Entry 8C5P (X-ray diffraction, 1.69 A resolution); this record covers chains A and B.

# Chain A (and B)
Molecule: Oxygen-insensitive NAD(P)H nitroreductase
Source organism: Escherichia coli
Notes: EC 1.-.-.-, 1.5.1.34; chain B of this document is another copy of the same molecule, construct and numbering; everything in this record applies to it too
UniProt: P38489 (NFSB_ECOLI); residue numbers follow UniProt; this construct covers 1-217
Sequence (217 residues; row label = number of the first residue in the row):
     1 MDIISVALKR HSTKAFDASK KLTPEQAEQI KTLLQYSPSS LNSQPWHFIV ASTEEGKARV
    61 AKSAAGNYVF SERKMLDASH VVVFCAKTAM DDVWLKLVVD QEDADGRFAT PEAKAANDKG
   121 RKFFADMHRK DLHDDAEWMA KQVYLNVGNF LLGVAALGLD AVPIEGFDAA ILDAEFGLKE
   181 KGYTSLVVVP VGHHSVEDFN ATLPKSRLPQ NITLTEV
Unresolved in the structure: 1
Differences from the reference sequence: engineered mutation L41 (Thr in P38489), S71 (Asn in P38489)
Ligand contacts:
  - FMN (flavin mononucleotide), molecule 1: R10, H11, S12, K14, S71, K74, Y144, V162, P163, I164, E165, G166, N200, K205, R207
  - FMN, molecule 2: P38, S39, S40, L41, N42, Q142, L145
From the paper describing this entry:
  - mutagenesis - T41L/N71S, N71S: increased catalytic activity on CB1954 (citing earlier work)
  - binding site for flavin mononucleotide: S71, K74
  - mutagenesis - T41L/N71S: decreased catalytic activity on NADH

# Chain A / chain B interface
Contacting residue pairs (148; chain A residue first):
  I3(A) - G153(B)
  I3(A) - A156(B)  hydrophobic
  I3(A) - L157(B)  hydrophobic
  I4(A) - Q29(B)
  I4(A) - T32(B)
  I4(A) - L33(B)  hydrophobic
  L8(A) - T32(B)
  L8(A) - Y36(B)  hydrophobic
  R10(A) - P38(B)
  Q29(A) - I4(B)
  K31(A) - Q210(B)
  K31(A) - L214(B)
  K31(A) - E216(B)  salt bridge
  T32(A) - I4(B)
  T32(A) - L8(B)
  T32(A) - Q210(B)
  L33(A) - I4(B)  hydrophobic
  L34(A) - L214(B)  hydrophobic
  Q35(A) - R207(B)  hydrogen bond (backbone-side chain)
  Q35(A) - L208(B)  hydrogen bond (side chain-backbone)
  Q35(A) - P209(B)
  Q35(A) - Q210(B)  hydrogen bond
  Y36(A) - L8(B)  hydrophobic
  Y36(A) - K205(B)
  Y36(A) - R207(B)  hydrogen bond (backbone-side chain)
  S37(A) - R207(B)  hydrogen bond (backbone-side chain)
  P38(A) - R10(B)
  P38(A) - L151(B)  hydrophobic
  P38(A) - R207(B)
  S40(A) - E165(B)  hydrogen bond
  N42(A) - S206(B)  hydrogen bond (side chain-backbone)
  N42(A) - R207(B)  hydrogen bond
  Q44(A) - R207(B)
  Q44(A) - L208(B)  hydrogen bond (side chain-backbone)
  W46(A) - T213(B)
  H47(A) - I212(B)  hydrogen bond (side chain-backbone)
  H47(A) - T213(B)  hydrogen bond (side chain-backbone)
  H47(A) - L214(B)
  H47(A) - T215(B)  hydrogen bond
  F48(A) - T213(B)  hydrogen bond (backbone-backbone)
  F48(A) - L214(B)
  F48(A) - T215(B)  hydrogen bond (backbone-backbone)
  I49(A) - T215(B)
  I49(A) - V217(B)  hydrophobic
  V50(A) - L214(B)  hydrophobic
  V50(A) - T215(B)  hydrogen bond (backbone-backbone)
  V50(A) - E216(B)
  V50(A) - V217(B)  hydrogen bond (backbone-backbone)
  A51(A) - V217(B)
  S52(A) - V217(B)  hydrogen bond (backbone-backbone)
  T53(A) - V217(B)  hydrogen bond (side chain-backbone)
  G56(A) - V217(B)
  Y68(A) - F124(B)  hydrophobic
  W94(A) - L208(B)  hydrophobic
  W94(A) - I212(B)  hydrophobic
  L97(A) - L208(B)  hydrophobic
  L97(A) - I212(B)  hydrophobic
  Q101(A) - S206(B)  hydrogen bond (backbone-side chain)
  Q101(A) - R207(B)
  Q101(A) - P209(B)
  E102(A) - S206(B)  hydrogen bond (backbone-side chain)
  D105(A) - P204(B)
  D105(A) - K205(B)
  D105(A) - S206(B)  hydrogen bond
  D105(A) - R207(B)
  G106(A) - P204(B)
  R107(A) - N200(B)  hydrogen bond
  R107(A) - L203(B)
  R107(A) - P204(B)  hydrogen bond (side chain-backbone)
  R107(A) - S206(B)
  E137(A) - E137(B)
  W138(A) - E165(B)  hydrogen bond
  A140(A) - K141(B)
  K141(A) - A140(B)
  K141(A) - Y144(B)
  Q142(A) - Y144(B)
  Q142(A) - E165(B)  hydrogen bond
  Y144(A) - K141(B)
  Y144(A) - Q142(B)
  Y144(A) - L145(B)
  L145(A) - Y144(B)
  L145(A) - V147(B)  hydrophobic
  L145(A) - G148(B)
  V147(A) - L145(B)  hydrophobic
  G148(A) - L145(B)
  G148(A) - G148(B)
  G148(A) - N149(B)
  N149(A) - G148(B)
  N149(A) - N149(B)
  N149(A) - L152(B)
  L151(A) - P38(B)  hydrophobic
  L152(A) - N149(B)
  L152(A) - G153(B)
  G153(A) - I3(B)
  G153(A) - L152(B)
  A156(A) - I3(B)  hydrophobic
  L157(A) - I3(B)  hydrophobic
  E165(A) - S40(B)  hydrogen bond
  E165(A) - W138(B)  hydrogen bond
  E165(A) - Q142(B)  hydrogen bond
  N200(A) - R107(B)  hydrogen bond
  L203(A) - R107(B)
  P204(A) - D105(B)
  P204(A) - G106(B)
  P204(A) - R107(B)  hydrogen bond (backbone-side chain)
  K205(A) - Y36(B)
  K205(A) - D105(B)
  S206(A) - N42(B)  hydrogen bond (backbone-side chain)
  S206(A) - Q101(B)  hydrogen bond (side chain-backbone)
  S206(A) - E102(B)  hydrogen bond (side chain-backbone)
  S206(A) - D105(B)  hydrogen bond
  S206(A) - R107(B)
  R207(A) - Q35(B)
  R207(A) - Y36(B)  hydrogen bond (side chain-backbone)
  R207(A) - S37(B)  hydrogen bond (side chain-backbone)
  R207(A) - P38(B)
  R207(A) - N42(B)  hydrogen bond
  R207(A) - Q44(B)
  R207(A) - Q101(B)
  R207(A) - D105(B)
  L208(A) - Q35(B)  hydrogen bond (backbone-side chain)
  L208(A) - Q44(B)  hydrogen bond (backbone-side chain)
  L208(A) - W94(B)  hydrophobic
  L208(A) - L97(B)  hydrophobic
  P209(A) - Q101(B)
  Q210(A) - K31(B)
  Q210(A) - Q35(B)  hydrogen bond
  I212(A) - H47(B)  hydrogen bond (backbone-side chain)
  I212(A) - W94(B)  hydrophobic
  I212(A) - L97(B)  hydrophobic
  T213(A) - W46(B)
  T213(A) - H47(B)  hydrogen bond (backbone-side chain)
  T213(A) - F48(B)  hydrogen bond (backbone-backbone)
  L214(A) - K31(B)
  L214(A) - H47(B)
  L214(A) - F48(B)
  T215(A) - H47(B)  hydrogen bond
  T215(A) - F48(B)  hydrogen bond (backbone-backbone)
  T215(A) - I49(B)
  T215(A) - V50(B)  hydrogen bond (backbone-backbone)
  E216(A) - K31(B)  salt bridge
  E216(A) - V50(B)
  V217(A) - I49(B)  hydrophobic
  V217(A) - V50(B)  hydrogen bond (backbone-backbone)
  V217(A) - A51(B)
  V217(A) - S52(B)  hydrogen bond (backbone-backbone)
  V217(A) - T53(B)  hydrogen bond (backbone-side chain)
  V217(A) - G56(B)
Interface residues without a listed pair, chain A (71 interface residues in all): A7, R59, N67, V98, F124, F176, L186
Interface residues without a listed pair, chain B (72 interface residues in all): A7, E28, L34, R59, Y68, V98, F123, M127, F176

# In short
71 residues of chain A face 72 of chain B across their interface, with 49 hydrogen bonds and 2 salt bridges.
Polar pairs include K31(A)-E216(B), Q35(A)-R207(B) and Q35(A)-L208(B). From the paper: a binding site for
flavin mononucleotide at S71(A) and K74(A); T41L/N71S and N71S of chain A increase catalytic activity on
CB1954.
Chain A and chain B are both Oxygen-insensitive NAD(P)H nitroreductase (Escherichia coli); the structure, E.
coli NfsB mutant N71S T41L with acetate, was determined by X-ray diffraction, deposited together with 8C5E,
8C5F, 8CCV and 8CJ0.
